7V3G - chains B and A of the 10 polymer chains in the assembly; structure by electron microscopy, 3.30 A resolution.

Chain B (and A):
Name: Envelope protein E
Source organism: Dengue virus type 2 (strain Thailand/NGS-C/1944)
Notes: chain A of this document is another copy of the same molecule, construct and numbering; everything in this record applies to it too
Reference sequence: P14340 (POLG_DEN2N); residues 1-495 here correspond to UniProt positions 281-775 (UniProt number = residue number + 280)
Chain sequence (495 residues; each row starts with the number of its first residue):
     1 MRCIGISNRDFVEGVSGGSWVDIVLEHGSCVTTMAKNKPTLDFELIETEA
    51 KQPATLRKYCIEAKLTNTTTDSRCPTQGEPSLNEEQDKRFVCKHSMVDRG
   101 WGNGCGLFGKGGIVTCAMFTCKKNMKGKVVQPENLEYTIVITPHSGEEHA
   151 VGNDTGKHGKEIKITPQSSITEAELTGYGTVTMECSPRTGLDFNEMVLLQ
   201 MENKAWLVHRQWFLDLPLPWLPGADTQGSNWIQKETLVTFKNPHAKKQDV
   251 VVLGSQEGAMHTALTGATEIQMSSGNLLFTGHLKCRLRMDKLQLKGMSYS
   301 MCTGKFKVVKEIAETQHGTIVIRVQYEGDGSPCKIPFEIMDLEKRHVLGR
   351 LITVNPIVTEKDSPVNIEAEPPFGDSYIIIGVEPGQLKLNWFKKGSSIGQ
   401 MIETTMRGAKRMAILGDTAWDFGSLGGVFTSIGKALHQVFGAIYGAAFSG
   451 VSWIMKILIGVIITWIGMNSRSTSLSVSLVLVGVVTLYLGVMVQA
UniProt features mapped onto this chain:
  - region: Asp-98 to Gly-111 (Fusion peptide)
  - site: Ala-495 (Cleavage)
  - glycosylation (N-linked (GlcNAc...) asparagine): Asn-67, Asn-153
Glycans and other covalent adducts: N-acetylglucosamine (NAG) linked to Asn-67, Asn-153

Chain B / chain A interface:
Residue-residue contacts (45):
  Ala-54(B) / Gln-77(A)
  Thr-55(B) / Arg-73(A)  hydrogen bond (backbone-side chain)
  Leu-56(B) / Gly-78(A)
  Arg-57(B) / Glu-79(A)  salt bridge
  Arg-73(B) / Thr-55(A)  hydrogen bond (side chain-backbone)
  Arg-73(B) / Ala-224(A)
  Thr-76(B) / Leu-56(A)
  Thr-76(B) / Arg-210(A)  hydrogen bond (backbone-side chain)
  Gln-77(B) / Ala-54(A)
  Gln-77(B) / Leu-56(A)
  Gln-77(B) / Gln-131(A)  hydrogen bond
  Gly-78(B) / Leu-56(A)
  Glu-79(B) / Arg-57(A)  salt bridge
  Glu-79(B) / Trp-220(A)
  Glu-79(B) / Pro-222(A)
  Pro-80(B) / Pro-222(A)
  Ser-81(B) / Pro-222(A)
  Ser-81(B) / Ala-224(A)  hydrogen bond (side chain-backbone)
  Ser-81(B) / Asp-225(A)  hydrogen bond
  Asn-83(B) / Gln-227(A)
  Glu-85(B) / Lys-88(A)
  Glu-85(B) / Asn-230(A)
  Gln-86(B) / Gln-86(A)
  Gln-86(B) / Asp-87(A)
  Gln-86(B) / Lys-88(A)  hydrogen bond (backbone-backbone)
  Gln-86(B) / Arg-89(A)
  Gln-86(B) / Gln-227(A)
  Gln-86(B) / Ser-229(A)  hydrogen bond
  Gln-86(B) / Asn-230(A)
  Asp-87(B) / Gln-86(A)
  Lys-88(B) / Glu-85(A)
  Lys-88(B) / Gln-86(A)  hydrogen bond (backbone-backbone)
  Arg-89(B) / Gln-86(A)
  Arg-210(B) / Thr-76(A)  hydrogen bond (side chain-backbone)
  Trp-220(B) / Glu-79(A)
  Pro-222(B) / Glu-79(A)
  Gly-223(B) / Arg-73(A)
  Ala-224(B) / Arg-73(A)
  Ala-224(B) / Ser-81(A)  hydrogen bond (backbone-side chain)
  Asp-225(B) / Ser-81(A)
  Gln-227(B) / Asn-83(A)  hydrogen bond
  Gln-227(B) / Gln-86(A)
  Ser-229(B) / Gln-86(A)
  Asn-230(B) / Glu-85(A)  hydrogen bond (side chain-backbone)
  Asn-230(B) / Gln-86(A)
Other interface residues (no listed pair), chain B (28 interface residues in all): Leu-107, Val-129
Other interface residues (no listed pair), chain A (27 interface residues in all): Pro-80, Val-129

Overview:
The interface between chain B and chain A involves 28 residues on one side and 27 on the other, with 13
hydrogen bonds and 2 salt bridges. Polar contacts include Arg-57(B)/Glu-79(A), Thr-55(B)/Arg-73(A) and
Thr-76(B)/Arg-210(A).
Chain B and chain A are both Envelope protein E (Dengue virus type 2 (strain Thailand/NGS-C/1944)); the
structure, DENV2_NGC_Fab_C10 28degrees (2Fab:3E), was determined by electron microscopy together with 7V3F,
7V3H, 7V3I and 7V3J from the same study.
